PDB entry 6IG0 | electron microscopy, 3.37 A resolution | chains A and J of the 10 polymer chains in the assembly

[Chain A]
Protein: Type III-A CRISPR-associated protein Csm1
From: Streptococcus thermophilus ND03
UniProtKB: A0A2U2M0F3 (A0A2U2M0F3_STRTR); residues 1-758 here = UniProt positions 1-758
Sequence (758 residues; each row starts with the number of its first residue):
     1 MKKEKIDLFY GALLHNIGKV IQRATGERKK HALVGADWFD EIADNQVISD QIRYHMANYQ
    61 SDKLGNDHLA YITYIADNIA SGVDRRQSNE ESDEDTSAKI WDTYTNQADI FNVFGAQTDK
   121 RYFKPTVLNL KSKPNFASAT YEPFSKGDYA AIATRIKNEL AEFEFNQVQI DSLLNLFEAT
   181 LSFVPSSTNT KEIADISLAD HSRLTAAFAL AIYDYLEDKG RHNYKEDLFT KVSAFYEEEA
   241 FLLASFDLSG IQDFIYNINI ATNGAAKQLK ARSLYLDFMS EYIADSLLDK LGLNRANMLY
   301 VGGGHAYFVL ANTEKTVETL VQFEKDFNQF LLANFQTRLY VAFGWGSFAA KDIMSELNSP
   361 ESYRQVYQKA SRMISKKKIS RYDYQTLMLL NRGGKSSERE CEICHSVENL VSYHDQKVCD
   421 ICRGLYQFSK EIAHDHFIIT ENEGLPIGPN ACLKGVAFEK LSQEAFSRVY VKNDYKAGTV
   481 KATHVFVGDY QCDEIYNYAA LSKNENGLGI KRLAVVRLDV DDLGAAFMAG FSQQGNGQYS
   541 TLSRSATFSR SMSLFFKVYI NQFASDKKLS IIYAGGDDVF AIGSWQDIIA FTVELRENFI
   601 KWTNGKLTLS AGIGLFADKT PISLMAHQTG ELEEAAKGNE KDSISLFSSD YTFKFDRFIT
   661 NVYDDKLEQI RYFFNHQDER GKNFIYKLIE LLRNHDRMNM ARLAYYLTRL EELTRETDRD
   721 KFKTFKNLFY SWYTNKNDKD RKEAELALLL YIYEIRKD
Disordered / not traced: 1, 65-66, 86-102, 758
Differences from the reference sequence: engineered mutation Asn16 (Asp in A0A2U2M0F3)
Bound ions: Zn2+: Cys401, Cys404, Cys419, Cys422; Mg2+ site 1: Asp519, Asp577 (together with ATP); Mg2+ site 2: Asp577 (together with ATP)
Small-molecule neighbours:
  - ATP (adenosine-5'-triphosphate), molecule 1: Asp247, Leu248, Ser249, Gly250, Ile251, Gln252, Ile255, Ser273, Gly303, His305, Lys378, Tyr573, Asp577, Asp578
  - ATP, molecule 2: Tyr300, Tyr307, Asp519, Val520, Asp521, Asp522, Leu523, Gly524, Ala525, Phe527, Met528, Ser553, Gly576, Asp577, Lys637
Reported in the primary citation:
  - mutagenesis - K267A, E400A, H405A, Y686A: decreased catalytic activity
  - mutagenesis - K267A: decreased catalytic activity on cOA synthesis
  - mutagenesis - H414A, Q416A: decreased catalytic activity (DNase activity)
  - mutagenesis - D519N, D577N: abolished catalytic activity on cOA synthesis

[Chain J]
Molecule: CTR1
Sequence (42 nucleotides; each row starts with the number of its first residue):
     1 GGUAGGAAUG GGUAAUUAUA GCGAGCUAGA AAGCCAAAGG UC
Disordered / not traced: 1-6, 40-42

[Interface between chain A and chain J]
Contacting residue pairs (43; chain A residue first):
  Ala261(A) - C35(J)  phosphate contact
  Ala261(A) - A36(J)  phosphate contact
  Thr262(A) - A36(J)  phosphate contact
  Thr262(A) - A37(J)  phosphate contact
  Asn263(A) - A37(J)  phosphate contact
  Asn263(A) - G39(J)  sugar contact
  Gly264(A) - A37(J)  phosphate contact
  Ala265(A) - A36(J)  phosphate contact
  Ala265(A) - A37(J)  hydrogen bond to the phosphate
  Lys267(A) - A38(J)  salt bridge to the phosphate
  His414(A) - G39(J)  base contact
  Glu494(A) - A38(J)  phosphate contact
  Tyr496(A) - A37(J)  sugar contact
  Tyr496(A) - A38(J)  phosphate contact
  Arg512(A) - A31(J)  salt bridge to the phosphate
  Lys619(A) - C35(J)  base contact
  Lys619(A) - A36(J)  base contact
  Thr620(A) - A36(J)  sugar contact
  Pro621(A) - C35(J)  base contact
  Pro621(A) - A36(J)  sugar contact
  Glu679(A) - C26(J)  sugar contact
  Arg680(A) - G25(J)  hydrogen bond to the phosphate
  Arg680(A) - C26(J)  salt bridge to the phosphate
  Gly681(A) - U27(J)  phosphate contact
  Lys682(A) - U27(J)  hydrogen bond to the phosphate
  Lys682(A) - A28(J)  phosphate contact
  Lys682(A) - G29(J)  salt bridge to the phosphate
  Asn683(A) - C26(J)  hydrogen bond to the phosphate
  Asn683(A) - U27(J)  hydrogen bond to the phosphate
  Asn683(A) - G29(J)  base contact
  Phe684(A) - C26(J)  phosphate contact
  Tyr686(A) - G29(J)  stacking on the base
  Tyr705(A) - G23(J)  hydrogen bond to the sugar
  Tyr705(A) - A24(J)  phosphate contact
  Tyr706(A) - G25(J)  phosphate contact
  Arg709(A) - G23(J)  salt bridge to the phosphate
  Arg709(A) - A24(J)  salt bridge to the phosphate
  Arg709(A) - G25(J)  salt bridge to the phosphate
  Glu712(A) - C22(J)  phosphate contact
  Glu712(A) - G23(J)  phosphate contact
  Arg756(A) - G29(J)  salt bridge to the phosphate
  Arg756(A) - A30(J)  salt bridge to the phosphate
  Lys757(A) - A28(J)  salt bridge to the phosphate
Interface residues without a listed pair, chain A (33 interface residues in all): Tyr413, Ile510, Lys511, Ile622, Lys687, Leu710, Leu713
Interface residues without a listed pair, chain J (17 interface residues in all): A32, G33

[In short]
33 residues of chain A face 17 of chain J across their interface, with 6 hydrogen bonds, 10 salt bridges and 1
aromatic stacking contact. Among the polar pairs are Tyr705(A)-G23(J), Ala265(A)-A37(J) and Arg680(A)-G25(J).
The paper reports that K267A, E400A and H405A of chain A, among others, reduce catalytic activity; H414A and
Q416A of chain A reduce catalytic activity (DNase activity); 8 substitutions were tested in all.
Here chain A is Type III-A CRISPR-associated protein Csm1 (Streptococcus thermophilus ND03) and chain J is
CTR1. Entry 6IG0 (Type III-A Csm complex, Cryo-EM structure of Csm-CTR1, ATP bound) was determined by electron
microscopy, deposited together with 6IFK, 6IFL, 6IFN, 6IFR, 6IFU, 6IFY and 6IFZ.
